5KFJ - chains A and T of the 3 polymer chains in the assembly; structure by X-ray diffraction, 1.70 A resolution.

# Chain A
Protein: DNA polymerase eta
Organism: Homo sapiens
Notes: EC 2.7.7.7
UniProtKB: Q9Y253 (POLH_HUMAN); numbering as in UniProt (aligned over 1-432)
Sequence (435 residues; each row starts with the number of its first residue; numbers below 1 keep their minus sign (Gly-2 is residue -2)):
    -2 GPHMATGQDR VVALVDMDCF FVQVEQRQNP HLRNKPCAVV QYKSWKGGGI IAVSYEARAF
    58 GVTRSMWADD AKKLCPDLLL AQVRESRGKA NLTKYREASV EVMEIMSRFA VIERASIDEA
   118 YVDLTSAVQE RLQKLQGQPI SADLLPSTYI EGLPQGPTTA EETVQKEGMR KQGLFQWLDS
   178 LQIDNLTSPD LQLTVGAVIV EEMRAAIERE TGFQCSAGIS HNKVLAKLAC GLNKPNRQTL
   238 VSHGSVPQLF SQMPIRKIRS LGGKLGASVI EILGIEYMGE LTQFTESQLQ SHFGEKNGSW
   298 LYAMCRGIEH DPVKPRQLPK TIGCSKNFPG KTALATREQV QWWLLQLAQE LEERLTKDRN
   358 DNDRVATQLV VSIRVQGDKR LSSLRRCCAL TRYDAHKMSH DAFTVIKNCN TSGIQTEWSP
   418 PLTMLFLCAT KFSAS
Unresolved in the structure: 155-159
Sequence notes: expression tag (-2 to 0)
Metal / ion sites: Mn2+ site 1: Asp13, Asp115, Glu116 (together with 2'-deoxyadenosine 5'-triphosphate) (shared with 2 residues of chain P); Ca2+: Asp13, Met14, Asp115 (together with 2'-deoxyadenosine 5'-triphosphate); Mn2+ site 2: Asp13, Met14, Asp115 (together with diphosphate) (shared with 1 residue of chain P)
Ligand contacts:
  - : Asp13, Met14, Cys16, Asp115, Lys231
  - diphosphate / 2'-deoxyadenosine 5'-triphosphate: Asp13, Met14, Asp15, Cys16, Phe17, Phe18, Ile48, Ala49, Tyr52, Arg55, Arg61, Ile114, Asp115, Glu116, Lys231
Curated features (UniProtKB/Swiss-Prot):
  - binding site (Mg(2+)): Asp13, Met14, Asp115, Glu116
  - binding site (Mn(2+)): Asp13, Met14, Asp115, Glu116
  - binding site (a 2'-deoxyribonucleoside 5'-triphosphate): Arg61
  - natural variant: Val37 (deletion: In XPV), Leu75 (deletion: In XPV), Arg93 (R93P: In XPV), Arg111 (R111H: In XPV), Thr122 (T122P: In XPV), Gly153 (G153D: In a breast cancer sample), Thr191 (T191P: In XPV), Gly263 (G263V: In XPV), Val266 (V266D: In XPV), Gly295 (G295R: In XPV), Arg361 (R361S: In XPV)
  - mutagenesis: Tyr52 (Y52A/F: Reduces DNA polymerase activity; Y52E: Reduces DNA polymerase activity. Increases fidelity of replication and reduces translesion bypass), Arg61 (R61A: Reduces enzymatic activity by two-thirds), Ser62 (S62G: Increased DNA polymerase activity and translesion bypass compared to wild-type), Ala68 (A68S/V: Severe reduction in thymine dimer translesion bypass), Asn324 to Pro326 (Reduces binding to chromatin and to monoubiquitinated PCNA. Abolishes binding to monoubiquitinated PCNA; when associated with 705-E--H-713 Del)

# Chain T
Molecule: 12-nt DNA strand
Sequence (12 nucleotides; row label = number of the first residue in the row):
     1 CATTATGACG CT
Ligand contacts: diphosphate / 2'-deoxyadenosine 5'-triphosphate: DT3, DT4, DA5

# Chain A / chain T interface
Residue-residue contacts (41; chain A residue first):
  Gln38(A) - DT4(T)  hydrogen bond to the base
  Gln38(A) - DA5(T)  sugar contact
  Tyr39(A) - DT4(T)  phosphate contact
  Tyr39(A) - DA5(T)  hydrogen bond to the phosphate
  Trp42(A) - DA2(T)  stacking on the base
  Ile47(A) - DT3(T)  base contact
  Arg61(A) - DT3(T)  base contact
  Ser62(A) - DT3(T)  base contact
  Trp64(A) - DA2(T)  phosphate contact
  Trp64(A) - DT3(T)  sugar contact
  Lys86(A) - DT6(T)  salt bridge to the phosphate
  Leu89(A) - DA5(T)  phosphate contact
  Leu89(A) - DT6(T)  phosphate contact
  Arg93(A) - DT6(T)  salt bridge to the phosphate
  Arg93(A) - DG7(T)  salt bridge to the phosphate
  Lys293(A) - DG10(T)  salt bridge to the phosphate
  Lys311(A) - DC9(T)  salt bridge to the phosphate
  Arg313(A) - DA8(T)  salt bridge to the phosphate
  Arg313(A) - DC9(T)  salt bridge to the phosphate
  Pro316(A) - DA8(T)  phosphate contact
  Lys317(A) - DA8(T)  hydrogen bond to the phosphate
  Lys317(A) - DC9(T)  salt bridge to the phosphate
  Thr318(A) - DG7(T)  sugar contact
  Thr318(A) - DA8(T)  hydrogen bond to the phosphate
  Ile319(A) - DG7(T)  phosphate contact
  Gly320(A) - DT6(T)  sugar contact
  Gly320(A) - DG7(T)  hydrogen bond to the phosphate
  Cys321(A) - DT6(T)  phosphate contact
  Ser322(A) - DA5(T)  sugar contact
  Ser322(A) - DT6(T)  hydrogen bond to the phosphate
  Lys323(A) - DA5(T)  salt bridge to the phosphate
  Asn324(A) - DT4(T)  phosphate contact
  Asn324(A) - DA5(T)  hydrogen bond to the phosphate
  Pro326(A) - DC1(T)  phosphate contact
  Pro326(A) - DA2(T)  base contact
  Pro326(A) - DT4(T)  phosphate contact
  Gly327(A) - DC1(T)  hydrogen bond to the phosphate
  Gly327(A) - DA2(T)  phosphate contact
  Thr329(A) - DA2(T)  base contact
  Arg351(A) - DT6(T)  salt bridge to the phosphate
  Arg351(A) - DG7(T)  salt bridge to the phosphate
Other interface residues (no listed pair), chain A (31 interface residues in all): Gly46, Ile48, Ala87, Arg111, Glu347

# Overview
31 residues of chain A and 10 residues of chain T are in contact, with 8 hydrogen bonds, 11 salt bridges and 1
aromatic stacking contact. Polar pairs include Gln38(A)-DT4(T), Tyr39(A)-DA5(T) and Lys317(A)-DA8(T).
Diphosphate / 2'-deoxyadenosine 5'-triphosphate is bound between chain A and chain T.
Here chain A is DNA polymerase eta (Homo sapiens) and chain T is a 12-nt DNA strand. Entry 5KFJ (Human DNA
polymerase eta-DNA ternary complex: reaction with 10 mM Mn2+ for 180s) was determined by X-ray diffraction
together with 5KFA, 5KFB, 5KFC, 5KFD, 5KFE, 5KFF and 28 further entries from the same study.
